7MFM - chains A and F of the 10 polymer chains in the assembly; structure by electron microscopy, 2.42 A resolution.

# Chain A (and F)
Name: Glutamate dehydrogenase
Source organism: Bacillus subtilis
Notes: chain F of this document is another copy of the same molecule, construct and numbering; everything in this record applies to it too
UniProtKB: A0A0C3GZC9 (A0A0C3GZC9_BACIU); numbering as in UniProt (aligned over 1-424)
Chain sequence (424 residues; numbered 1 to 424; the number before each row is that of its first residue):
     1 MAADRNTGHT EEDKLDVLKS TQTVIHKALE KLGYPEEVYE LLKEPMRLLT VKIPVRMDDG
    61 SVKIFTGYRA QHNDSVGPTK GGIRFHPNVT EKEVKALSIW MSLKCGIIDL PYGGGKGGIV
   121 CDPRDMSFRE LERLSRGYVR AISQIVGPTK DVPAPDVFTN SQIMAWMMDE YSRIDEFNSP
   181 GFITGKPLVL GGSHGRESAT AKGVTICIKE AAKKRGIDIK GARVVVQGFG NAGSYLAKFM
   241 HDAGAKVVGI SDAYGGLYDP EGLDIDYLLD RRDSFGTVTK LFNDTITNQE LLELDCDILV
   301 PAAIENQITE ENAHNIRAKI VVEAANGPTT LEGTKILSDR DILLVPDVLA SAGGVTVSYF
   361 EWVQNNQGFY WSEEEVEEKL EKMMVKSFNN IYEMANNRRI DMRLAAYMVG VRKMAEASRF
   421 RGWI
Disordered / not traced: 1-14
What the authors report for this chain:
  - specificity-determining residues: Thr277 (proposed by the authors, not directly observed)

# Chain A / chain F interface
Contacting residue pairs (13; chain A residue first):
  Arg56(A) with Arg129(F)
  Arg129(A) with Arg56(F)
  Arg140(A) with Arg173(F)
  Ser143(A) with Glu176(F)
  Gln144(A) with Glu176(F), hydrogen bond (side chain-backbone)
  Arg173(A) with Arg140(F); Ile174(F)
  Ile174(A) with Arg173(F); Ile174(F); Glu176(F)
  Glu176(A) with Ser143(F); Gln144(F), hydrogen bond (backbone-side chain); Ile174(F)
Interface residues without a listed pair, chain A (11 interface residues in all): Glu132, Glu170, Asp175
Interface residues without a listed pair, chain F (11 interface residues in all): Glu132, Glu170, Asp175

# Summary
The chain A/chain F interface involves 11 residues from each chain, with 2 hydrogen bonds. The hydrogen-bonded
pair is Gln144(A)-Glu176(F). From the paper: the specificity determinant Thr277(A).
Both chains are Glutamate dehydrogenase (Bacillus subtilis). Entry 7MFM (Glutamate synthase, glutamate
dehydrogenase counter-enzyme complex) was determined by electron microscopy together with 7MFT from the same
study.
